3ZZQ - chains C and D of the 6 polymer chains in the assembly; structure by X-ray diffraction, 1.75 A resolution.

== Chain C (and D) ==
Molecule: Transcription attenuation protein mtrb
Organism: Bacillus subtilis
Notes: chain D of this document is another copy of the same molecule, construct and numbering; everything in this record applies to it too
UniProtKB: P19466 (MTRB_BACSU); residues 7-71 here = UniProt positions 7-71
Chain sequence (65 residues; each row starts with the number of its first residue):
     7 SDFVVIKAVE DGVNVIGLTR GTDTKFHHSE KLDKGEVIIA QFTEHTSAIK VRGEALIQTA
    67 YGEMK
Residues lining bound ligands:
  - tryptophan (TRP), molecule 1: Ser7, Asp8, Arg26, Phe48, Thr49, Glu50
  - tryptophan (TRP), molecule 2: Ile22, Gly23, His33, His34, Ala46, Gln47, Thr49, His51, Thr52, Ile55
  - tryptophan (TRP), molecule 3: Thr25, Arg26, Gly27, Asp29, Thr30, Ser53, Ala54

== Interface between chain C and chain D ==
Pairs across the interface (40):
  Asp8(C) - Ser7(D)
  Asp8(C) - Phe9(D)
  Val10(C) - Ile45(D)  hydrophobic
  Leu24(C) - Glu36(D)
  Arg26(C) - Gln47(D)  hydrogen bond
  Arg26(C) - Thr49(D)
  Gly27(C) - His51(D)
  Thr28(C) - His51(D)
  Thr30(C) - His34(D)
  Phe32(C) - Glu36(D)
  Phe48(C) - Ile45(D)
  Phe48(C) - Gln47(D)
  Ser53(C) - Ala46(D)
  Ser53(C) - Gln47(D)  hydrogen bond (backbone-backbone)
  Ser53(C) - Thr49(D)
  Ala54(C) - Ile45(D)
  Ile55(C) - Val43(D)
  Ile55(C) - Ile44(D)
  Ile55(C) - Ile45(D)  hydrogen bond (backbone-backbone)
  Lys56(C) - Glu36(D)  salt bridge
  Lys56(C) - Lys37(D)  hydrogen bond (side chain-backbone)
  Lys56(C) - Leu38(D)
  Lys56(C) - Glu42(D)
  Lys56(C) - Val43(D)
  Val57(C) - Glu42(D)
  Val57(C) - Val43(D)  hydrogen bond (backbone-backbone)
  Arg58(C) - Glu42(D)
  Ile63(C) - Val43(D)  hydrophobic
  Thr65(C) - Phe9(D)
  Thr65(C) - Val11(D)
  Tyr67(C) - Asp8(D)
  Tyr67(C) - Phe9(D)  hydrogen bond (side chain-backbone)
  Tyr67(C) - Thr65(D)
  Tyr67(C) - Ala66(D)  hydrophobic
  Glu69(C) - Gln64(D)  hydrogen bond (backbone-side chain)
  Met70(C) - Val11(D)  hydrophobic
  Met70(C) - Lys13(D)
  Met70(C) - Leu62(D)  hydrophobic
  Met70(C) - Gln64(D)
  Lys71(C) - Lys13(D)  hydrogen bond (backbone-side chain)
Also at the interface, not in a pair above, chain C (26 interface residues in all): Thr52, Gly59, Ala61, Ala66, Gly68
Also at the interface, not in a pair above, chain D (23 interface residues in all): His33, Gly41

== Summary ==
26 residues of chain C and 23 residues of chain D are in contact; the contacts include 8 hydrogen bonds and 1
salt bridge. Polar pairs include Lys56(C)-Glu36(D), Arg26(C)-Gln47(D) and Lys56(C)-Lys37(D). Bound to chain C:
3 copies of tryptophan.
Both chains are Transcription attenuation protein mtrb (Bacillus subtilis). Entry 3ZZQ (Engineered 12-subunit
Bacillus subtilis trp RNA-binding attenuation protein (TRAP)) was determined by X-ray diffraction (same
publication as 3ZZL and 3ZZS).
